2R7P - chain A; structure by X-ray diffraction, 2.80 A resolution.

# Chain A
Protein: Non-structural RNA-binding protein 35
From: Simian 11 rotavirus (serotype 3 / strain SA11-Ramig)
UniProtKB: Q03243 (VN35_ROTSR); residue numbers follow UniProt; this construct covers 1-317
Chain sequence (317 residues; each row starts with the number of its first residue):
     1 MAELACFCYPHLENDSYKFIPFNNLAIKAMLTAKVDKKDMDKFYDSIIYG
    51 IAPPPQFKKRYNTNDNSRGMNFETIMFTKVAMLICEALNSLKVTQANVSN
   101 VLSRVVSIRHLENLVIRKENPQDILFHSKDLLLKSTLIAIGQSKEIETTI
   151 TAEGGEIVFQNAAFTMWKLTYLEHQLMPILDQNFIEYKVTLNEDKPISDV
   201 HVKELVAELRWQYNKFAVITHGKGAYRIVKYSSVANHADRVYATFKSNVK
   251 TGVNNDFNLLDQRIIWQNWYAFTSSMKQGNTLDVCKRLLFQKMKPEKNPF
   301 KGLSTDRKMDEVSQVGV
Unresolved in the structure: 1, 251-254, 314-317
Construct notes: engineered mutation Ala225 (His in Q03243)
Ligand contacts: AMP-PNP (ANP; phosphoaminophosphonic acid-adenylate ester): Ser107, Arg109, Glu147, Glu153, Lys188, His221, Lys223, Arg227, Arg240
Reported in the primary citation:
  - conformationally variable residues (loop rearrangement, side-chain flip): Leu12 to Lys18, Arg227
  - contacts within the chain: Glu186-Arg227 (hydrogen bond)
  - binding site for AMP-PNP: Lys188, His221, Lys223, Arg227
  - mutagenesis - H225A: abolished catalytic activity
  - catalytic residues: His221 (proposed by the authors, not directly observed)

# Overview
Chain A binds AMP-PNP. From the paper: the catalytic residue His221; H225A abolishes catalytic activity.
Chain A is Non-structural RNA-binding protein 35 (Simian 11 rotavirus (serotype 3 / strain SA11-Ramig)); the
structure, Crystal Structure of H225A NSP2 and AMPPNP complex, was determined by X-ray diffraction, deposited
together with 2R7C, 2R7J and 2R8F.
